Entry 8J0T (electron microscopy, 2.80 A resolution); this record covers chains b and d of the 20 polymer chains in the assembly.

# Chain b
Molecule: ATP synthase subunit b
Source organism: Mycobacterium tuberculosis
UniProtKB: A0A045H294 (A0A045H294_MYCTX); residue numbers follow UniProt; this construct covers 1-171
Sequence (171 residues; numbered 1 to 171; the number before each row is that of its first residue):
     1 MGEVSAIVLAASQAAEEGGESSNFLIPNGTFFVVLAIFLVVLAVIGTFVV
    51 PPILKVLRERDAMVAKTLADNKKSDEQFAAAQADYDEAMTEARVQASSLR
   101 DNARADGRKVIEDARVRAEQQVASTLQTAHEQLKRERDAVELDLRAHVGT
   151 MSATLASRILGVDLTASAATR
Unresolved in the structure: 1-20, 165-171

# Chain d
Molecule: Multifunctional fusion protein
Source organism: Mycobacterium tuberculosis
UniProtKB: A0A045JVE3 (A0A045JVE3_MYCTX); numbering as in UniProt (aligned over 1-446)
Sequence (446 residues; each row starts with the number of its first residue):
     1 MSTFIGQLFGFAVIVYLVWRFIVPLVGRLMSARQDTVRQQLADAAAAADR
    51 LAEASQAHTKALEDAKSEAHRVVEEARTDAERIAEQLEAQADVEAERIKM
   101 QGARQVDLIRAQLTRQLRLELGHESVRQARELVRNHVADQAQQSATVDRF
   151 LDQLDAMAPATADVDYPLLAKMRSASRRALTSLVDWFGTMAQDLDHQGLT
   201 TLAGELVSVARLLDREAVVTRYLTVPAEDATPRIRLIERLVSGKVGAPTL
   251 EVLRTAVSKRWSANSDLIDAIEHVSRQALLELAERAGQVDEVEDQLFRFS
   301 RILDVQPRLAILLGDCAVPAEGRVRLLRKVLERADSTVNPVVVALLSHTV
   351 ELLRGQAVEEAVLFLAEVAVARRGEIVAQVGAAAELSDAQRTRLTEVLSR
   401 IYGHPVTVQLHIDAALLGGLSIAVGDEVIDGTLSSRLAAAEARLPD
Unresolved in the structure: 446

# How chain b and chain d interact
Contacting residue pairs - 65 pairs, chain b then chain d:
  R60(b) - V37(d)
  M63(b) - Q40(d)
  M63(b) - L41(d)  hydrophobic
  M63(b) - A44(d)  hydrophobic
  V64(b) - Q40(d)
  T67(b) - D43(d)
  T67(b) - A44(d)
  T67(b) - A47(d)
  D70(b) - A47(d)
  D70(b) - A48(d)
  D70(b) - L51(d)
  N71(b) - A47(d)
  N71(b) - R50(d)
  S74(b) - R50(d)  hydrogen bond
  S74(b) - A54(d)
  D75(b) - R50(d)
  Q77(b) - S55(d)
  Q77(b) - H58(d)  hydrogen bond
  D84(b) - H58(d)  salt bridge
  Y85(b) - A65(d)  hydrophobic
  M89(b) - E68(d)
  A92(b) - A69(d)  hydrophobic
  A92(b) - V72(d)  hydrophobic
  Q95(b) - V73(d)
  A96(b) - A76(d)  hydrophobic
  R100(b) - A76(d)
  R100(b) - D79(d)
  R100(b) - I83(d)
  A103(b) - A80(d)
  G107(b) - L87(d)
  V110(b) - E88(d)
  I111(b) - A91(d)  hydrophobic
  A114(b) - A95(d)
  R115(b) - E94(d)  salt bridge
  A118(b) - A95(d)
  A118(b) - K99(d)
  Q121(b) - K99(d)
  V122(b) - I98(d)
  V122(b) - K99(d)
  L126(b) - Q105(d)
  L126(b) - V106(d)  hydrophobic
  A129(b) - V106(d)  hydrophobic
  H130(b) - I109(d)
  L133(b) - I109(d)  hydrophobic
  L133(b) - R110(d)
  L133(b) - L113(d)  hydrophobic
  R137(b) - L113(d)
  R137(b) - L117(d)
  E141(b) - E120(d)
  L144(b) - L117(d)  hydrophobic
  L144(b) - L121(d)
  V148(b) - S125(d)
  V148(b) - Q128(d)
  M151(b) - S125(d)
  S152(b) - S125(d)
  S152(b) - A129(d)  hydrogen bond (side chain-backbone)
  L155(b) - A129(d)  hydrophobic
  A156(b) - L132(d)  hydrophobic
  I159(b) - L433(d)
  I159(b) - R436(d)  hydrogen bond (backbone-side chain)
  I159(b) - L437(d)
  L160(b) - H136(d)
  L160(b) - R149(d)  hydrogen bond (backbone-side chain)
  L160(b) - L433(d)  hydrophobic
  V162(b) - R149(d)
Also at the interface, not in a pair above, chain b (49 interface residues in all): K73, A80, A81, A88, L99, R104, E119, R158, G161
Also at the interface, not in a pair above, chain d (49 interface residues in all): A61, L62, G102, T146

# In short
The chain b/chain d interface involves 49 residues from each chain; the contacts include 5 hydrogen bonds and
2 salt bridges. Among the polar pairs are D84(b)-H58(d), R115(b)-E94(d) and S74(b)-R50(d).
Here chain b is ATP synthase subunit b and chain d is Multifunctional fusion protein, both from Mycobacterium
tuberculosis. Entry 8J0T (Cryo-EM structure of Mycobacterium tuberculosis ATP synthase in the apo-form) was
determined by electron microscopy together with 8J0S, 8J57, 8J58, 8JR0 and 8JR1 from the same study.
